PDB entry 1ZKU | electron microscopy, 15.00 A resolution (very low resolution: no residue pairs are listed; an interface is given only as per-side residue counts) | chains A and B of the 18 polymer chains in the assembly

# Chain A (and B)
Name: Baseplate structural protein Gp9
Source organism: Enterobacteria phage T4
Notes: chain B of this document is another copy of the same molecule, construct and numbering; everything in this record applies to it too
Reference sequence: P10927 (VG09_BPT4); numbering as in UniProt (aligned over 1-288)
Amino-acid sequence (288 residues; row label = number of the first residue in the row):
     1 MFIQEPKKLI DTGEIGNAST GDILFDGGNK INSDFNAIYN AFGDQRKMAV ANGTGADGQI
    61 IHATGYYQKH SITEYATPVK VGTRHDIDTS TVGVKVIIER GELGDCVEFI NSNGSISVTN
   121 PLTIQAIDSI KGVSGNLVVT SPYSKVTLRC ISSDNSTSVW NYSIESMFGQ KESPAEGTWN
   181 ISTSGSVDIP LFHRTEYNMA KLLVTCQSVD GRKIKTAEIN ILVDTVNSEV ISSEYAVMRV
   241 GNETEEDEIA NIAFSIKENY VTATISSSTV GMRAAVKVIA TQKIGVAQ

# Interface between chain A and chain B
At this resolution (15 A) residue pairs are not listed: 67 residues of chain A and 71 of chain B lie at the interface.

# Summary
The interface between chain A and chain B involves 67 residues on one side and 71 on the other.
Chain A and chain B are both Baseplate structural protein Gp9 (Enterobacteria phage T4); the structure,
Fitting of the gp9 structure in the EM density of bacteriophage T4 extended tail, was determined by electron
microscopy (same publication as 2BSG).
